Entry 6YCY (X-ray diffraction, 2.55 A resolution); this record covers chains B and E of the 3 polymer chains in the assembly.

Chain B:
Protein: Myosin A tail domain interacting protein
Source organism: Plasmodium falciparum (isolate 3D7)
UniProt: Q8I4W8 (Q8I4W8_PLAF7); residues -45 to 158 here correspond to UniProt positions 1-204 (UniProt number = residue number + 46)
Amino-acid sequence (204 residues; each row starts with the number of its first residue; numbers below 1 keep their minus sign (Met-45 is residue -45)):
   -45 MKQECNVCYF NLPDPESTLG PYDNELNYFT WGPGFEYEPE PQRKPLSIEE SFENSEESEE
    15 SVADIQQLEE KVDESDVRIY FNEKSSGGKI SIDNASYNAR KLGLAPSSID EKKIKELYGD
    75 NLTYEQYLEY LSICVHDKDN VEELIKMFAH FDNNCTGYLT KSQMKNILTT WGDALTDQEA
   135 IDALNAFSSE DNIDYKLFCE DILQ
Disordered / not traced: -45 to 27

Chain E:
Protein: Myosin essential light chain ELC
Source organism: Plasmodium falciparum (isolate 3D7)
UniProt: Q8IJM4 (Q8IJM4_PLAF7); numbering as in UniProt (aligned over 1-134)
Amino-acid sequence (134 residues; numbered 1 to 134; the number before each row is that of its first residue):
     1 MASDMEEKFR EAFILFSSCS DHIEMYKFFE LMNSFGIILT NDEKAALPND INMDYWLNFA
    61 KKHYNYEQPF KHINNVNEQN TNVQIKIDNF LGIMKALDTR LTESDLNILL QITNPENKST
   121 LNLKTVSQKL TESI
Disordered / not traced: 1, 80-81

How chain B and chain E interact:
Pairs across the interface - 18 pairs, chain B then chain E:
  Phe105(B) - Ser18(E)
  Phe105(B) - Cys19(E)  hydrophobic
  Asn107(B) - Ser18(E)  hydrogen bond
  Ser116(B) - Cys19(E)
  Ser116(B) - Asp21(E)
  Gln117(B) - Ser18(E)  hydrogen bond (side chain-backbone)
  Gln117(B) - Cys19(E)
  Gln117(B) - Ser20(E)
  Asn120(B) - Ile14(E)
  Asn120(B) - Cys19(E)  hydrogen bond (side chain-backbone)
  Asn120(B) - Asp21(E)  hydrogen bond
  Ile121(B) - Cys19(E)  hydrophobic
  Thr124(B) - Glu11(E)
  Thr124(B) - Ile14(E)
  Trp125(B) - Glu11(E)  hydrogen bond
  Trp125(B) - Ile14(E)  hydrophobic
  Trp125(B) - Leu15(E)  hydrophobic
  Trp125(B) - Cys19(E)  hydrophobic

Summary:
8 residues of chain B face 7 of chain E across their interface; the contacts include 5 hydrogen bonds. Polar
contacts include Asn107(B)-Ser18(E), Gln117(B)-Ser18(E) and Asn120(B)-Cys19(E).
Here chain B is Myosin A tail domain interacting protein and chain E is Myosin essential light chain ELC, both
from Plasmodium falciparum (isolate 3D7). Entry 6YCY (Plasmodium falciparum Myosin A full-length, post-rigor
state) was determined by X-ray diffraction (same publication as 6YCX and 6YCZ).
